5V5J - chains A and B; structure by X-ray diffraction, 1.81 A resolution.

== Chain A (and B) ==
Molecule: Dehaloperoxidase B
Organism: Amphitrite ornata
Notes: chain B of this document is another copy of the same molecule, construct and numbering; everything in this record applies to it too
Reference sequence: Q9NAV7 (Q9NAV7_9ANNE); residues 1-137 here correspond to UniProt positions 2-138 (UniProt number = residue number + 1)
Chain sequence (137 residues; row label = number of the first residue in the row):
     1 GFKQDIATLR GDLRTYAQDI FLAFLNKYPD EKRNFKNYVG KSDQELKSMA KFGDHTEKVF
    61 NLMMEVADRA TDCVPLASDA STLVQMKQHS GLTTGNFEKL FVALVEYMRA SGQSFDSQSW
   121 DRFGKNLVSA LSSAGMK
Bound ions: heme Fe: H89 (together with oxygen molecule)
Residues lining bound ligands:
  - heme (HEM): F24, E31, N34, F35, K51, H55, K58, V59, L62, M63, L83, M86, Q88, H89, L92, N96, F97, L100, F101, L127
  - oxygen molecule (OXY): F21, F35, H55, V59

== How chain A and chain B interact ==
Contacting residue pairs (19; chain A residue first):
  A7(A) with E65(B)
  R10(A) with R10(B); N61(B), hydrogen bond (backbone-side chain)
  G11(A) with K58(B); N61(B)
  D12(A) with K58(B), salt bridge
  L13(A) with E57(B)
  R14(A) with R14(B)
  E57(A) with R14(B), salt bridge; E57(B)
  N61(A) with R10(B); G11(B), hydrogen bond (side chain-backbone); D12(B); L13(B)
  E65(A) with A7(B); R10(B); G11(B), hydrogen bond (side chain-backbone)
  D68(A) with R10(B), salt bridge; D68(B)
Other interface residues (no listed pair), chain A (12 interface residues in all): K58, R69
Other interface residues (no listed pair), chain B (12 interface residues in all): D54

== Summary ==
Chain A and chain B each contribute 12 residues to their interface; the contacts include 3 hydrogen bonds and
3 salt bridges. Among the polar pairs are D12(A)-K58(B), E57(A)-R14(B) and D68(A)-R10(B). Chain A binds heme
and oxygen molecule.
Chain A and chain B are both Dehaloperoxidase B (Amphitrite ornata); the structure, oxyferrous
Dehaloperoxidase B, was determined by X-ray diffraction together with 5V5Q and 5V5R from the same study.
